PDB entry 1Y5U | X-ray diffraction, 1.60 A resolution | chain T

Chain T:
Name: Trypsin, cationic
Source organism: Bos taurus
Notes: EC 3.4.21.4
UniProt: P00760 (TRY1_BOVIN); the construct lacks a stretch of the UniProt sequence and is renumbered around it, so the offset changes along the chain: 16-34 = UniProt 21-39; 37-67 = UniProt 40-70; 69-125 = UniProt 71-127; 127-130 = UniProt 128-131; 6 more segments
Chain sequence (223 residues; numbered 16 to 245 plus 3 insertion-coded residues; 10 numbers in that range are skipped by the numbering (no residue carries them; nothing is unmodelled there); the number before each row is that of its first residue):
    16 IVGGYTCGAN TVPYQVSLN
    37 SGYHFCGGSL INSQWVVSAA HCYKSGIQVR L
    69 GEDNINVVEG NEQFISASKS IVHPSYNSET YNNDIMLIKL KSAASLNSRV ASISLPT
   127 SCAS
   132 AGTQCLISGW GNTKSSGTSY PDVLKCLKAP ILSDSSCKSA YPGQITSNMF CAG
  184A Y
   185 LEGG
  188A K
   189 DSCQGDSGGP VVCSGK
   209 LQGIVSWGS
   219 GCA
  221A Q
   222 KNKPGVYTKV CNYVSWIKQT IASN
Differences from the reference sequence: engineered mutation Glu97 (Asn99 in P00760), Tyr99 (Leu101 in P00760)
Disulfide bonds: Cys22-Cys157, Cys42-Cys58, Cys128-Cys232, Cys136-Cys201, Cys168-Cys182, Cys191-Cys220
Bound ions: Ca2+: Glu70, Asn72, Val75, Glu80
Ligand contacts: TL4 (2-O-{3-[amino(imino)methyl]phenyl}-5-O-{4-[amino(imino)methyl]phenyl}-1,4:3,6-dianhydro-D-glucitol): Glu97, Thr98, Tyr99, Gln175, Met180, Asp189, Ser190, Cys191, Gln192, Ser195, Val213, Ser214, Trp215, Gly216, Gly219, Cys220, Gly226, Tyr228

Overview:
Chain T binds compound TL4. Glu70, Asn72, Val75 and Glu80 form the Ca2+ site.
Chain T is Trypsin, cationic (Bos taurus); the structure, Dianhydrosugar-based benzamidine, factor Xa specific
inhibitor in complex with bovine trypsin mutant, was determined by X-ray diffraction together with 1Y59, 1Y5A
and 1Y5B from the same study.
